3MXA - chains A and E of the 5 polymer chains in the assembly; structure by X-ray diffraction, 2.30 A resolution.

== Chain A ==
Protein: scV3V2(G19S)
Organism: Chlamydomonas reinhardtii
Notes: engineered mutation(s): G19S
Amino-acid sequence (362 residues; numbered 0 to 362; 1 number in that range is skipped by the numbering (no residue carries it; nothing is unmodelled there); the number before each row is that of its first residue; numbering starts at 0):
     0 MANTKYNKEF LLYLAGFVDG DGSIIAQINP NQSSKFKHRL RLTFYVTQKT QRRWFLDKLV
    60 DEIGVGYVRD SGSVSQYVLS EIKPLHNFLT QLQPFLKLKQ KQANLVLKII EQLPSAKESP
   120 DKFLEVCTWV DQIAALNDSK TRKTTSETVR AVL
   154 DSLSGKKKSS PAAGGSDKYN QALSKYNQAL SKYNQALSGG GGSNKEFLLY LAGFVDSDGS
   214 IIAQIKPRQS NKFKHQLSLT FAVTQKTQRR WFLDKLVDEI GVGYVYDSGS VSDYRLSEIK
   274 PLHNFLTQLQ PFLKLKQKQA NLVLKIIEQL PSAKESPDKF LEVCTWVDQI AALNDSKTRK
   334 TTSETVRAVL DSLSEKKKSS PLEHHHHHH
Not modelled in the structure: 0-1, 154-195, 346-362
Metal / ion sites: Mn2+ site 1: Gly19, Asp211 (shared with 1 residue of chain D; DC614(E) of chain E); Mn2+ site 2: Asp20, Ser210 (shared with 1 residue of chain C; 1 residue of chain F); Mn2+ site 3: Asp20, Asp211 (shared with 1 residue of chain C; 1 residue of chain D; DC614(E) of chain E; 1 residue of chain F)

== Chain E ==
Molecule: 14-nt DNA strand
Sequence (14 nucleotides; row label = number of the first residue in the row):
   601 TCTGGCTGAG GTAC
Metal / ion sites: Mn2+ site 1: DC614 (shared with Gly19(A), Asp211(A) of chain A; 1 residue of chain D)

== How chain A and chain E interact ==
Contacting residue pairs - 26 pairs, chain A then chain E:
  Ser32(A) with DT601(E), phosphate contact
  Ser33(A) with DC602(E), phosphate contact
  Lys34(A) with DT601(E), sugar contact; DC602(E), hydrogen bond to the phosphate
  Arg38(A) with DT603(E), base contact; DG604(E), hydrogen bond to the base
  Arg40(A) with DG604(E), base contact; DG605(E), hydrogen bond to the base; DC606(E), base contact
  Tyr66(A) with DG605(E), phosphate contact; DC606(E), base contact
  Arg68(A) with DT607(E), base contact; DG608(E), hydrogen bond to the base; DA609(E), base contact
  Ser79(A) with DG604(E), phosphate contact
  Glu80(A) with DG604(E), phosphate contact
  Ile81(A) with DG604(E), hydrogen bond to the phosphate
  Asp137(A) with DA613(E), sugar contact
  Thr140(A) with DG610(E), sugar contact
  Asp211(A) with DC614(E), phosphate contact
  Thr237(A) with DC614(E), sugar contact
  Gln238(A) with DC614(E), hydrogen bond to the phosphate
  Lys239(A) with DA613(E), salt bridge to the phosphate; DC614(E), hydrogen bond to the phosphate
  Arg242(A) with DC614(E), salt bridge to the phosphate
  Val264(A) with DC614(E), base contact
Also at the interface, not in a pair above, chain A (22 interface residues in all): Gly19, Ser70, Lys139, Ser263
Also at the interface, not in a pair above, chain E (13 interface residues in all): DG611

== Summary ==
Chain A and chain E form an interface of 22 and 13 residues respectively; the contacts include 7 hydrogen
bonds and 2 salt bridges. Polar pairs include Arg38(A)-DG604(E), Arg40(A)-DG605(E) and Arg68(A)-DG608(E). The
Mn2+ site 1 is built by Gly19(A), Asp211(A) and DC614(E).
Here chain A is scV3V2(G19S) (Chlamydomonas reinhardtii) and chain E is a 14-nt DNA strand. Entry 3MXA
(Molecular basis of engineered meganuclease targeting of the endogenous human RAG1 locus) was determined by
X-ray diffraction, deposited together with 3MX9, 3MXB and 2XE0.
